PDB entry 7TXV | electron microscopy, 2.70 A resolution | chains B and D of the 12 polymer chains in the assembly

== Chain B (and D) ==
Name: Cyanophycin synthase
Source organism: Synechocystis sp. PCC 6714
Notes: EC 6.3.2.29, 6.3.2.30; chain D of this document is another copy of the same molecule, construct and numbering; everything in this record applies to it too
Reference sequence: A0A068N621 (A0A068N621_SYNY4); residues 1-873 here = UniProt positions 1-873
Amino-acid sequence (879 residues; each row starts with the number of its first residue):
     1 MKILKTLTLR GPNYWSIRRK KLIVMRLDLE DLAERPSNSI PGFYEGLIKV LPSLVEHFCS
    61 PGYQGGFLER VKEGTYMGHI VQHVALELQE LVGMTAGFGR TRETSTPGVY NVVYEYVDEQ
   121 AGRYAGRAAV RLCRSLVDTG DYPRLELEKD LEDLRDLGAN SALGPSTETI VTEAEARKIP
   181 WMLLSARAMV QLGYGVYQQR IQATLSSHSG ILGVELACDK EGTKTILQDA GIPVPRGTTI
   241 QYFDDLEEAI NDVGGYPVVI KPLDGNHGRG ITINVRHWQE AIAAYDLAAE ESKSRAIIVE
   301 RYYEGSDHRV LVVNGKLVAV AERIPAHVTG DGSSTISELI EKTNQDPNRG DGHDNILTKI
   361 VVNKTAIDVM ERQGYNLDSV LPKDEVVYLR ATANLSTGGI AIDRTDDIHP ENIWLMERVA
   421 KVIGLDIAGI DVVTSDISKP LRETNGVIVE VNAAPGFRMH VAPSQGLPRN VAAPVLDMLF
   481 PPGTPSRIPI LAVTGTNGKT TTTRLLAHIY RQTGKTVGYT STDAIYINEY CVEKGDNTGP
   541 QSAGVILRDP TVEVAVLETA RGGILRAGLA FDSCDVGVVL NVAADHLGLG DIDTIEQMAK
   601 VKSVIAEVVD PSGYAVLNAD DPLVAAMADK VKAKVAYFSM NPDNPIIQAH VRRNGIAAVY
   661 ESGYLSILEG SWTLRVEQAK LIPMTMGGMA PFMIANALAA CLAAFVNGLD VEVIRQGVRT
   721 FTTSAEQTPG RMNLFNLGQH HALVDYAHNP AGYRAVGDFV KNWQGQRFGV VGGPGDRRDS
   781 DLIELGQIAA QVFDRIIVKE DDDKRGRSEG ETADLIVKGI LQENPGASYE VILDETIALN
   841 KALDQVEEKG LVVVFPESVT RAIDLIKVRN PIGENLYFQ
Unresolved in the structure: 294-295, 873-879
Sequence notes: engineered mutation Gln82 (Glu in A0A068N621); expression tag (874-879)
Ion coordination: Zn2+: Cys59, His79, His83; Mg2+ site 1: Asp431 (together with ATP); Mg2+ site 2 near Glu450 (its only coordinating residue here); Mg2+ site 3: Thr500, Thr522, Glu558 (together with ATP)
Residues lining bound ligands:
  - ATP (adenosine-5'-triphosphate), molecule 1: Pro235, Val259, Lys261, His267, Gly268, Ile271, Ile273, Glu300, Arg301, Tyr302, Tyr303, Asp307, Thr392, Val433, Val449, Glu450
  - ATP, molecule 2: Thr496, Asn497, Gly498, Lys499, Thr500, Thr501, Thr522, Glu558, Asn581, Phe692, Asn696, Met732, Ala755
What the authors report for this chain:
  - binding site for 16x(Asp-Arg): Tyr14, Cys59, Ser60, Arg70, Gln82, Glu90, Ala96, Gly97, Thr101, Tyr110, Ser603, Glu607
  - mutagenesis - R100A: unchanged catalytic activity (primer-independent activity)
  - mutagenesis - H57A, C59A, R70A, H79A, W672A: decreased catalytic activity (primer-independent activity)
  - mutagenesis - H57A, C59A, R70A, H79A, R100A, W672A: unchanged catalytic activity (primer-dependent activity)

== Chain B / chain D interface ==
Contacting residue pairs (7):
  Leu467(B) - Thr673(D)
  Leu467(B) - Arg675(D)
  Arg469(B) - Trp672(D)
  Asn470(B) - Trp672(D)
  Trp672(B) - Arg469(D)
  Trp672(B) - Asn470(D)
  Thr673(B) - Leu467(D)
Interface residues without a listed pair, chain B (7 interface residues in all): Pro468, Arg675
Interface residues without a listed pair, chain D (7 interface residues in all): Pro468

== In short ==
Chain B and chain D each contribute 7 residues to their interface. Ligands of chain B: ATP. From the paper: a
binding site for 16x(Asp-Arg) at Tyr14(B), Cys59(B) and Ser60(B) among others; H57A, C59A and R70A of chain B,
among others, reduce catalytic activity (primer-independent activity); 6 substitutions were tested in all.
Both chains are Cyanophycin synthase (Synechocystis sp. PCC 6714). Entry 7TXV (Cyanophycin synthetase 1 from
Synechocystis sp. UTEX2470 E82Q with ATP and 16x(Asp-Arg)) was determined by electron microscopy (same
publication as 7TXU).
